Entry 2XNX (X-ray diffraction, 3.30 A resolution); this record covers chains M and N of the 14 polymer chains in the assembly.

[Chain M (and N)]
Molecule: M protein
From: Streptococcus pyogenes
Notes: fragment: bc1 fragment of m1, residues 128-263; chain N of this document is another copy of the same molecule, construct and numbering; everything in this record applies to it too
Reference sequence: Q48WD8 (Q48WD8_STRP1); residues 128-263 here = UniProt positions 128-263
Chain sequence (146 residues; row label = number of the first residue in the row):
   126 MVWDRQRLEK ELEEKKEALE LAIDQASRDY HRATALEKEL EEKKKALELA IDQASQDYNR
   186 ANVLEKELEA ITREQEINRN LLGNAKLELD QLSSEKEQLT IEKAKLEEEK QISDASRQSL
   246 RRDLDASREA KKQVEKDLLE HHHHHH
Disordered / not traced: 126-131, 240-271
Construct notes: expression tag (126-127, 264-271); conflict Ala195 (Thr in Q48WD8)
Reported in the primary citation:
  - conformationally variable residues (register shift): Tyr155, Tyr183

[Chain M / chain N interface]
Pairs across the interface - 61 pairs, chain M then chain N:
  Arg132(M) - Leu133(N)
  Lys135(M) - Lys135(N)
  Glu139(M) - Glu134(N)
  Glu139(M) - Lys141(N)  salt bridge
  Glu142(M) - Glu138(N)
  Glu142(M) - Lys141(N)
  Glu142(M) - Glu142(N)
  Glu142(M) - Leu144(N)
  Ala143(M) - Lys141(N)
  Tyr155(M) - Arg157(N)
  Leu161(M) - Glu162(N)
  Leu161(M) - Leu165(N)  hydrophobic
  Glu162(M) - Arg157(N)  salt bridge
  Leu165(M) - Leu161(N)  hydrophobic
  Leu165(M) - Glu164(N)
  Lys168(M) - Leu165(N)
  Lys168(M) - Lys169(N)
  Lys168(M) - Leu172(N)
  Ala171(M) - Leu172(N)  hydrophobic
  Leu172(M) - Lys168(N)
  Ala175(M) - Ala175(N)  hydrophobic
  Ala179(M) - Ala179(N)  hydrophobic
  Asp182(M) - Asp182(N)
  Arg185(M) - Gln181(N)
  Arg185(M) - Asp182(N)  salt bridge
  Arg185(M) - Arg185(N)
  Val188(M) - Leu189(N)  hydrophobic
  Val188(M) - Leu193(N)  hydrophobic
  Lys191(M) - Leu193(N)
  Glu192(M) - Glu192(N)
  Glu192(M) - Leu193(N)
  Ile196(M) - Ile196(N)  hydrophobic
  Glu199(M) - Glu199(N)
  Glu199(M) - Gln200(N)
  Glu199(M) - Asn203(N)
  Ile202(M) - Asn203(N)
  Ile202(M) - Leu206(N)
  Asn205(M) - Leu206(N)
  Leu206(M) - Leu206(N)  hydrophobic
  Glu213(M) - Asn209(N)
  Glu213(M) - Leu212(N)
  Glu213(M) - Glu213(N)
  Glu213(M) - Gln216(N)
  Gln216(M) - Gln216(N)
  Gln216(M) - Leu217(N)
  Gln216(M) - Glu220(N)
  Glu220(M) - Gln216(N)
  Glu220(M) - Ser219(N)  hydrogen bond
  Glu220(M) - Gln223(N)
  Gln223(M) - Glu220(N)
  Gln223(M) - Gln223(N)
  Leu224(M) - Gln223(N)
  Ile226(M) - Glu227(N)
  Glu227(M) - Gln223(N)
  Glu227(M) - Ile226(N)
  Lys230(M) - Glu227(N)  hydrogen bond (side chain-backbone)
  Lys230(M) - Lys230(N)
  Lys230(M) - Leu231(N)
  Glu234(M) - Glu234(N)
  Ile237(M) - Glu234(N)
  Ile237(M) - Ile237(N)  hydrophobic
Other interface residues (no listed pair), chain M (49 interface residues in all): Ala147, Ala151, Asp154, Arg157, Ala158, Thr159, Glu164, Lys169, Ile176, Leu189, Ala195, Leu212, Leu217, Leu231, Glu233
Other interface residues (no listed pair), chain N (54 interface residues in all): Leu137, Ala147, Ile148, Ala151, Asp154, Ala158, Gln178, Tyr183, Ala186, Glu190, Leu224, Glu233

[Overview]
The interface between chain M and chain N involves 49 residues on one side and 54 on the other, with 2
hydrogen bonds and 3 salt bridges. Polar pairs include Glu139(M)-Lys141(N), Glu162(M)-Arg157(N) and
Arg185(M)-Asp182(N). The paper reports conformational variability at Tyr155(M) and Tyr183(M).
Both chains are M protein (Streptococcus pyogenes). Entry 2XNX (BC1 fragment of streptococcal M1 protein in
complex with human fibrinogen) was determined by X-ray diffraction (same publication as 2XNY).
